Entry 1ERU (X-ray diffraction, 2.10 A resolution); this record covers chain A.

# Chain A
Name: Thioredoxin
From: Homo sapiens
UniProt: P10599 (THIO_HUMAN); residues 2-105 here correspond to UniProt positions 1-104 (UniProt number = residue number - 1)
Chain sequence (105 residues; row label = number of the first residue in the row):
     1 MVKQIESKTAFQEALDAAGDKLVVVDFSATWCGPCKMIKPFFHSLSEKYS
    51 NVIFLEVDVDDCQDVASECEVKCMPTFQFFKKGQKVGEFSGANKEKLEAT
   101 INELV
Disulfide bonds: Cys73 forms a disulfide with the same residue of a neighbouring copy of this chain
Disulfide bonds: Cys32-Cys35
From the paper describing this entry:
  - self-association interface (contacts with another copy of this molecule); pairs are residue here / residue on that copy: Trp31-Trp31, Cys73-Cys73 (disulfide)
  - contacts within the chain: Cys32-Lys36 (backbone contact), Gly33-Met37 (backbone contact), Trp31-Asp60 (hydrogen bond)
  - conformationally variable residues (loop rearrangement, side-chain flip): Ala29 to Cys35, Met74
  - catalytic residues: Cys32, Cys35 (proposed by the authors, not directly observed)

# Overview
The paper reports catalytic residues Cys32 and Cys35; conformational variability at Ala29 and Met74.
Chain A is Thioredoxin (Homo sapiens); the structure, Human thioredoxin (oxidized form), was determined by
X-ray diffraction together with 1ERT, 1ERV and 1ERW from the same study.
